PDB entry 5X0G | X-ray diffraction, 1.90 A resolution | chain A

# Chain A
Name: Free serine kinase
Source organism: Thermococcus kodakarensis KOD1
Reference sequence: Q5JD03 (Q5JD03_THEKO); residues 1-242 here = UniProt positions 1-242
Chain sequence (242 residues; row label = number of the first residue in the row):
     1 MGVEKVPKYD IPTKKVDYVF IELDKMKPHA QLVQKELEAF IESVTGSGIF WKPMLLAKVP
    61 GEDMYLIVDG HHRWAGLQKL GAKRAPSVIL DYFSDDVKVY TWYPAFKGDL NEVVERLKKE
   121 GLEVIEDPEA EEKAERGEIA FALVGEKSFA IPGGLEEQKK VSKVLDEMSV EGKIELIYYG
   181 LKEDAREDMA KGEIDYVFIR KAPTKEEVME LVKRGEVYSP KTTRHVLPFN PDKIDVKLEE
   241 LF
Not modelled in the structure: 1-2, 193
Differences from the reference sequence: engineered mutation Ala30 (Glu in Q5JD03)
Ligand contacts:
  - 7WF (2-hydroxy-3-[4-(2-hydroxy-3-sulfopropyl)piperazin-1-yl]propane-1-sulfonic acid): Asp17, Tyr18, Val19, Phe20
  - ADP / adenosine monophosphate: Glu36, Phe40, Ser43, Val44, Ser47, Ile49, Phe50, Trp51, Lys52, Asp69, Gly70, His71, His72, Arg73
Curated features (UniProtKB/Swiss-Prot):
  - binding site (ADP): Ser43, Ile49, Trp51, Lys52, Asp69, Gly70, His71, His72, Arg73
  - binding site (O-phospho-L-serine): Val68, Gly70, His71, His72, Trp102, Lys221, Thr223, His225
  - binding site (Mg(2+)): Asp69
  - mutagenesis: Glu4 (E4A: Strong decrease in activity), Glu36 (E36A: Decrease in activity), Asp69 (D69A: Loss of activity)

# Overview
Bound to chain A: ADP / adenosine monophosphate and compound 7WF. From UniProt: 9 ADP-binding residues, 8
O-phospho-L-serine-binding residues, Mg2+-binding residue Asp69 and 3 mutagenesis sites.
Chain A is Free serine kinase (Thermococcus kodakarensis KOD1); the structure, Free serine kinase (E30A
mutant) in complex with ADP, was determined by X-ray diffraction together with 5X0B, 5X0E, 5X0F, 5X0J and 5X0K
from the same study.
